6K7T - chains A and C of the 3 polymer chains in the assembly; structure by X-ray diffraction, 1.60 A resolution.

# Chain A
Protein: MHC class I antigen
Organism: Pteropus alecto
UniProtKB: A0A125R585 (A0A125R585_PTEAL); residues 1-277 here correspond to UniProt positions 25-301 (UniProt number = residue number + 24)
Chain sequence (277 residues; each row starts with the number of its first residue):
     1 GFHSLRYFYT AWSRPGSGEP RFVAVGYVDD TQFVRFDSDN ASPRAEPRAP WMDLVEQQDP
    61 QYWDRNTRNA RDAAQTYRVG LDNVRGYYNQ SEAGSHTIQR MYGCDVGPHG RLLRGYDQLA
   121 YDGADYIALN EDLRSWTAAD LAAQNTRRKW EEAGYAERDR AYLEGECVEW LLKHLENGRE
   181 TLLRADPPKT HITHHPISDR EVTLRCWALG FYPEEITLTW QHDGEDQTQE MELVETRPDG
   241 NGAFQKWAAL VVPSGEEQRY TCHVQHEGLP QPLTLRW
Disordered / not traced: 198-201, 221-230, 250-259
Cystine bridges: Cys104-Cys167, Cys206-Cys262
What the authors report for this chain:
  - mutagenesis - M52DEL/D53DEL/L54DEL: decreased binding to HeV1 (chain C)

# Chain C
Protein: HeV1
Chain sequence (8 residues; row label = number of the first residue in the row):
     1 DFANTFLP
What the authors report for this chain:
  - mutagenesis - D1A, F2A, P8A: decreased stability with MHC class I antigen (chain A)
  - mutagenesis - T5A: unchanged binding to MHC class I antigen (chain A)
  - mutagenesis - T5A: unchanged stability

# Chain A / chain C interface
Residue-residue contacts - 41 pairs, chain A then chain C:
  Tyr7(A) with Asp1(C); Phe2(C), hydrophobic
  Tyr9(A) with Phe2(C); Thr5(C)
  Tyr62(A) with Asp1(C)
  Arg65(A) with Asp1(C), salt bridge
  Asn66(A) with Asp1(C), hydrogen bond; Phe2(C), hydrogen bond (side chain-backbone)
  Asn69(A) with Phe2(C); Ala3(C), hydrogen bond (side chain-backbone)
  Ala70(A) with Phe2(C), hydrophobic
  Ala73(A) with Thr5(C)
  Thr76(A) with Thr5(C); Leu7(C)
  Tyr77(A) with Thr5(C); Phe6(C); Pro8(C)
  Val79(A) with Leu7(C)
  Gly80(A) with Leu7(C); Pro8(C)
  Asn83(A) with Leu7(C); Pro8(C), hydrogen bond (side chain-backbone)
  Val84(A) with Pro8(C), hydrophobic
  Tyr87(A) with Pro8(C), hydrogen bond (side chain-backbone)
  Arg100(A) with Asn4(C), hydrogen bond (side chain-backbone); Thr5(C), hydrogen bond
  Tyr102(A) with Phe2(C); Ala3(C), hydrogen bond (side chain-backbone)
  Thr146(A) with Pro8(C), hydrogen bond (side chain-backbone)
  Lys149(A) with Leu7(C)
  Trp150(A) with Phe6(C); Leu7(C), hydrogen bond (side chain-backbone); Pro8(C)
  Tyr155(A) with Phe6(C), hydrophobic
  Arg158(A) with Asn4(C); Phe6(C)
  Asp159(A) with Phe6(C)
  Tyr162(A) with Asp1(C), hydrogen bond (side chain-backbone); Phe2(C); Ala3(C), hydrophobic
  Trp170(A) with Asp1(C)
Interface residues without a listed pair, chain A (31 interface residues in all): Ala24, Ala45, Ile98, Leu119, Tyr126, Glu166

# In short
Chain A and chain C form an interface of 31 and 8 residues respectively, with 11 hydrogen bonds and 1 salt
bridge. Polar contacts include Arg65(A)-Asp1(C), Asn66(A)-Asp1(C) and Asn66(A)-Phe2(C). The paper reports that
D1A, F2A and P8A of chain C reduce stability with MHC class I antigen (chain A); M52DEL/D53DEL/L54DEL of chain
A reduce binding to HeV1 (chain C).
Chain A is MHC class I antigen (Pteropus alecto) and chain C is HeV1; the structure, Crystal structure of bat
(Pteropus Alecto) MHC class I Ptal-N*01:01 in complex with Hendra virus-derived peptide ..., was determined by
X-ray diffraction (same publication as 6J2D, 6J2E, 6J2F, 6J2G, 6J2H, 6J2I and 6J2J).
